4MHH - chains C and F of the 12 polymer chains in the assembly; structure by X-ray diffraction, 3.56 A resolution.

[Chain C]
Protein: Hemagglutinin HA1 chain
Organism: Influenza A virus
Notes: fragment: receptor binding domain
UniProtKB: Q6DQ33 (Q6DQ33_9INFA); the construct lacks a stretch of the UniProt sequence, so the offset changes along the chain: 11-55 = UniProt 17-61; 56-83 = UniProt 63-90; 84-96 = UniProt 92-104; 97-125 = UniProt 106-134; 3 more segments
Amino-acid sequence (334 residues; each row starts with the number of its first residue; a row labelled like 125A-125B holds insertion residues (125A, then the next letters in order)):
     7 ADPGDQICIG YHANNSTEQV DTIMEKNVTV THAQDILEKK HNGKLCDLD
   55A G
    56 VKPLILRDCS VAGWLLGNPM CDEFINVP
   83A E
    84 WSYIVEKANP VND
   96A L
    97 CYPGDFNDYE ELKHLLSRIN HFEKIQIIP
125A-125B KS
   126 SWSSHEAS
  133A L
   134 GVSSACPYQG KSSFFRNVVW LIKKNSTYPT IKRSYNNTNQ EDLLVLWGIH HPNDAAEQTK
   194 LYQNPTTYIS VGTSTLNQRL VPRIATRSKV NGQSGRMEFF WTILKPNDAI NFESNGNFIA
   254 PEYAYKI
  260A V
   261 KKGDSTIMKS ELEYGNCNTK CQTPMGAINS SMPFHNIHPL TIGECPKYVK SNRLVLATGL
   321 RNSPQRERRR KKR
Not modelled in the structure: 7, 325-333
Construct notes: expression tag (7-10)
Disulfide bonds: Cys52-Cys277, Cys64-Cys76, Cys97-Cys139, Cys281-Cys305
Covalently attached groups: N-acetylglucosamine (NAG) linked to Asn21, Asn33, Asn158, Asn169, Asn289

[Chain F]
Protein: Hemagglutinin HA2 chain
Organism: Influenza A virus
Notes: fragment: membrane fusion domain
UniProtKB: Q6DQ33 (Q6DQ33_9INFA); residues 1-174 here correspond to UniProt positions 347-520 (UniProt number = residue number + 346)
Amino-acid sequence (181 residues; row label = number of the first residue in the row):
     1 GLFGAIAGFI EGGWQGMVDG WYGYHHSNEQ GSGYAADKES TQKAIDGVTN KVNSIIDKMN
    61 TQFEAVGREF NNLERRIENL NKKMEDGFLD VWTYNAELLV LMENERTLDF HDSNVKNLYD
   121 KVRLQLRDNA KELGNGCFEF YHKCDNECME SVRNGTYDYP QYSEEARLKR EEISSGRLVP
   181 R
Not modelled in the structure: 178-181
Construct notes: expression tag (175-181)
Disulfide bonds: Cys144-Cys148
Covalently attached groups: N-acetylglucosamine (NAG) linked to Asn154

[How chain C and chain F interact]
Contacting residue pairs (9; chain C residue first):
  Asp104(C) - Leu73(F)
  Glu106(C) - Arg76(F)
  Glu107(C) - Leu73(F)
  Glu107(C) - Glu74(F)  hydrogen bond (side chain-backbone)
  Glu107(C) - Arg75(F)  hydrogen bond (side chain-backbone)
  Glu107(C) - Arg76(F)  salt bridge
  His110(C) - Arg75(F)
  His110(C) - Arg76(F)
  His110(C) - Asn79(F)
Interface residues without a listed pair, chain C (5 interface residues in all): Trp234
Interface residues without a listed pair, chain F (6 interface residues in all): Asn72

[In short]
Chain C and chain F form an interface of 5 and 6 residues respectively, with 2 hydrogen bonds and 1 salt
bridge. Polar pairs include Glu107(C)-Arg76(F), Glu107(C)-Glu74(F) and Glu107(C)-Arg75(F). Covalently linked
N-acetylglucosamine: at Asn21(C), Asn33(C), Asn158(C), Asn169(C) and Asn289(C). Covalently linked
N-acetylglucosamine: at Asn154(F).
Here chain C is Hemagglutinin HA1 chain and chain F is Hemagglutinin HA2 chain, both from Influenza A virus.
Entry 4MHH (Crystal structure of Fab H5M9 in complex with influenza virus hemagglutinin from A/Viet
Nam/1203/2004 (H5N1)) was determined by X-ray diffraction (same publication as 4MHI and 4MHJ).
